Entry 8DBV (electron microscopy, 3.70 A resolution); this record covers chains Y and a of the 22 polymer chains in the assembly.

Chain Y:
Molecule: ATP synthase subunit b
Organism: Escherichia coli
Reference sequence: D6IFY0 (D6IFY0_ECOLX); numbering as in UniProt (aligned over 1-156)
Chain sequence (156 residues; row label = number of the first residue in the row):
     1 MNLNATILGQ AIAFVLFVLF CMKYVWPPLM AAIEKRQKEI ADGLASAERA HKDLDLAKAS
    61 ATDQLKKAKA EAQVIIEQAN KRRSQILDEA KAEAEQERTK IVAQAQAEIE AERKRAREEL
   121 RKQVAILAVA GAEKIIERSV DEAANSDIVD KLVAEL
Disordered / not traced: 156

Chain a:
Molecule: ATP synthase subunit a
Organism: Escherichia coli
Reference sequence: C3SL77 (C3SL77_ECOLX); residue numbers follow UniProt; this construct covers 1-271
Chain sequence (271 residues; each row starts with the number of its first residue):
     1 MASENMTPQD YIGHHLNNLQ LDLRTFSLVD PQNPPATFWT INIDSMFFSV VLGLLFLVLF
    61 RSVAKKATSG VPGKFQTAIE LVIGFVNGSV KDMYHGKSKL IAPLALTIFV WVFLMNLMDL
   121 LPIDLLPYIA EHVLGLPALR VVPSADVNVT LSMALGVFIL ILFYSIKMKG IGGFTKELTL
   181 QPFNHWAFIP VNLILEGVSL LSKPVSLGLR LFGNMYAGEL IFILIAGLLP WWSQWILNVP
   241 WAIFHILIIT LQAFIFMVLT IVYLSMASEE H
Disordered / not traced: 1-3, 270-271

Chain Y / chain a interface:
Residue-residue contacts (44):
  M1(Y) with E4(a); M6(a); T7(a); P8(a), hydrophobic; Y11(a), hydrophobic; G227(a)
  L3(Y) with E4(a); Y11(a), hydrophobic
  A5(Y) with W231(a)
  T6(Y) with A226(a); Q234(a)
  I7(Y) with D124(a); Y128(a), hydrophobic
  L8(Y) with W231(a), hydrophobic
  G9(Y) with W231(a); Q234(a)
  Q10(Y) with Y11(a), hydrogen bond; P122(a); I123(a), hydrogen bond (side chain-backbone); D124(a), hydrogen bond; A226(a); Q234(a)
  I12(Y) with W231(a), hydrophobic; W235(a), hydrophobic
  A13(Y) with W235(a), hydrophobic; N238(a); V239(a)
  F14(Y) with L120(a); L121(a), hydrophobic; P122(a), hydrophobic
  L16(Y) with W235(a), hydrophobic; V239(a), hydrophobic
  F17(Y) with L120(a), hydrophobic; A242(a), hydrophobic; I246(a), hydrophobic
  F20(Y) with I243(a), hydrophobic
  A32(Y) with L81(a)
  I33(Y) with T77(a); L81(a), hydrophobic
  R36(Y) with E80(a), salt bridge; L81(a), hydrogen bond (side chain-backbone); G84(a)
  Q37(Y) with P72(a), hydrogen bond (side chain-backbone); T77(a), hydrogen bond
Also at the interface, not in a pair above, chain Y (19 interface residues in all): L44
Also at the interface, not in a pair above, chain a (30 interface residues in all): V71, K74, A78, F85

In short:
Chain Y and chain a form an interface of 19 and 30 residues respectively; the contacts include 6 hydrogen
bonds and 1 salt bridge. Among the polar pairs are R36(Y)-E80(a), Q10(Y)-Y11(a) and Q10(Y)-I123(a).
Here chain Y is ATP synthase subunit b and chain a is ATP synthase subunit a, both from Escherichia coli.
Entry 8DBV (E. coli ATP synthase imaged in 10mM MgATP State3 "down) was determined by electron microscopy,
deposited together with 8DBP, 8DBQ, 8DBR, 8DBS, 8DBT, 8DBU and 8DBW.
